6UYV - chains A and B; structure by X-ray diffraction, 1.40 A resolution.

[Chain A]
Name: Small ubiquitin-related modifier 1
Source organism: Homo sapiens
UniProt: P63165 (SUMO1_HUMAN); residue numbers follow UniProt; this construct covers 17-97
Chain sequence (83 residues; row label = number of the first residue in the row):
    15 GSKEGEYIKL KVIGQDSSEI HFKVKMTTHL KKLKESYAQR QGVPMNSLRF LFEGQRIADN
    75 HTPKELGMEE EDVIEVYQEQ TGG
Not modelled in the structure: 15-17, 95-97
Construct notes: expression tag (15-16); engineered mutation Ala-52 (Cys in P63165)
Modified / non-standard residues: Lys-46 (N(6)-acetyllysine; ALY)
Swiss-Prot annotation at these positions:
  - region: Lys-37 to Met-40 (Microbial infection: Interaction with Tula hantavirus)
  - site: Phe-36 (Interaction with PIAS2)
  - modified residue: Ser-32 (Phosphoserine)
  - cross-link: Lys-17 (Glycyl lysine isopeptide (Lys-Gly) (interchain with G-Cter in SUMO2)), Lys-23 (Glycyl lysine isopeptide (Lys-Gly) (interchain with G-Cter in SUMO2)), Lys-25 (Glycyl lysine isopeptide (Lys-Gly) (interchain with G-Cter in SUMO1)), Lys-37 (Glycyl lysine isopeptide (Lys-Gly) (interchain with G-Cter in SUMO2)), Lys-39 (Glycyl lysine isopeptide (Lys-Gly) (interchain with G-Cter in SUMO2)), Lys-45 (Glycyl lysine isopeptide (Lys-Gly) (interchain with G-Cter in SUMO2)), Lys-46 (Glycyl lysine isopeptide (Lys-Gly) (interchain with G-Cter in SUMO2)), Gly-97 (Glycyl lysine isopeptide (Gly-Lys) (interchain with K-? in acceptor proteins))
  - mutagenesis: Phe-36 (F36A: Abolishes binding to PIAS2), Gly-97 (G97A: Abolishes sumoylation of ZBED1)

[Chain B]
Name: Protein PML
Source organism: Homo sapiens
UniProt: P29590 (PML_HUMAN); residues 2-29 here correspond to UniProt positions 547-574 (UniProt number = residue number + 545)
Chain sequence (29 residues; each row starts with the number of its first residue):
     1 GSGAGEAEER VVVISSSEDS DAENSSSRY
Not modelled in the structure: 1-5, 16-23
Construct notes: expression tag (1); engineered mutation Tyr-29 (Glu574 in P29590)
Modified / non-standard residues: Ser-15, Ser-16, Ser-17, Ser-20 (phosphoserine; SEP)
Swiss-Prot annotation at these positions:
  - region: Val-11 to Ser-17 (Sumo interaction motif (SIM))
  - site: Ala-7, Glu-8 (Breakpoint for translocation to form PML-RARA oncogene in type B APL)
  - modified residue: Ser-20 (Phosphoserine)

[Chain A / chain B interface]
Pairs across the interface (20; chain A residue first):
  Tyr-21(A) / Val-13(B)
  Tyr-21(A) / Ile-14(B)
  Lys-23(A) / Glu-9(B)  salt bridge
  Glu-33(A) / Arg-10(B)  hydrogen bond (backbone-side chain)
  Ile-34(A) / Arg-10(B)
  His-35(A) / Glu-9(B)  salt bridge
  His-35(A) / Arg-10(B)  hydrogen bond (backbone-backbone)
  His-35(A) / Val-11(B)
  His-35(A) / Val-12(B)  hydrogen bond (backbone-backbone)
  Phe-36(A) / Val-12(B)
  Phe-36(A) / Ile-14(B)  hydrophobic
  Lys-37(A) / Val-12(B)  hydrogen bond (backbone-backbone)
  Lys-37(A) / Val-13(B)
  Lys-37(A) / Ile-14(B)  hydrogen bond (backbone-backbone)
  Val-38(A) / Ile-14(B)  hydrophobic
  Lys-46(A) / Ile-14(B)
  Lys-46(A) / Ser-15(B)
  Ser-50(A) / Val-12(B)
  Ser-50(A) / Ile-14(B)
  Arg-54(A) / Val-12(B)
Also at the interface, not in a pair above, chain A (14 interface residues in all): Ser-32, Thr-42, Leu-47

[Summary]
14 residues of chain A and 7 residues of chain B are in contact; the contacts include 5 hydrogen bonds and 2
salt bridges. Polar pairs include Lys-23(A)/Glu-9(B), His-35(A)/Glu-9(B) and Glu-33(A)/Arg-10(B). Curated
annotation (UniProt) lists 2 mutagenesis sites on chain A.
Here chain A is Small ubiquitin-related modifier 1 and chain B is Protein PML, both from Homo sapiens. Entry
6UYV (Crystal structure of K46-acetylated SUMO1 in complex with phosphorylated PML-SIM) was determined by
X-ray diffraction (same publication as 6UYO, 6UYP, 6UYQ, 6UYR, 6UYS, 6UYT and 4 further entries).
